Entry 1K5G (X-ray diffraction, 3.10 A resolution); this record covers chains A and B of the 3 polymer chains in the assembly.

[Chain A]
Molecule: GTP-binding nuclear protein RAN
From: Homo sapiens
UniProt: P62826 (RAN_HUMAN); residues 1-216 here = UniProt positions 1-216
Chain sequence (216 residues; row label = number of the first residue in the row):
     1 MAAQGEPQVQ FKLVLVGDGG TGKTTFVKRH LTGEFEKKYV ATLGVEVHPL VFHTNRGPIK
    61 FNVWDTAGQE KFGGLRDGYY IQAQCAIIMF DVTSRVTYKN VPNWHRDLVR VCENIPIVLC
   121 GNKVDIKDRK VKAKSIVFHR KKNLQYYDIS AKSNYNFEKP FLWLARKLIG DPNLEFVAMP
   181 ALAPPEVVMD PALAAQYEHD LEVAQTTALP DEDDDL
Unresolved in the structure: 1-7, 214-216
Swiss-Prot annotation at these positions:
  - region: K37 to V45 (Switch-I), G68 to Q84 (Switch-II), D211 to L216 (Interaction with RANBP1)
  - binding site (GTP): D18 to T25, E36 to T42, G68, N122 to D125, S150 to K152
  - site: Q69 (Essential for GTP hydrolysis)
  - modified residue: A2 (N-acetylalanine), T24 (Phosphothreonine), K37 (N6-acetyllysine), K60 (N6-acetyllysine), K71 (N6-acetyllysine), K99 (N6-acetyllysine), K134 (N6-acetyllysine), K159 (N6-acetyllysine)
  - cross-link (Glycyl lysine isopeptide (Lys-Gly)): K71 (interchain with G-Cter in SUMO2), K152 (interchain with G-Cter in SUMO2)
  - mutagenesis: G19 (G19V: Blocks DNA replication; when associated with L-69), T24 (T24L: Has low binding affinity for GTP and GDP. Almost completely abolishes interaction with BIRC5; T24N: Has low binding affinity for GTP and GDP. Decreases nuclear import of proteins and RNA ...), T25 (T25A: Minor effect on the interaction with the alpha phosphate group of bound GTP), K37 (K37Q: Mimics acetylation; enhances the nuclear export of RELA/p65; K37R: Decreased acetylation), Y39 (Y39A: Abolishes steric hindrance that traps the essential Q-69 in an unreactive position, and causes slow GTP hydrolysis in wild-type ...), Q69 (Q69L: Strongly decreased GTPase activity. Probably locked in the GTP-bound form. Loss of interaction with NUTF2. Decreases nuclear location and leads to cytoplasmic location during interphase ...), E70 (E70A: Strongly decreases the relase of bound GDP), R76 (R76E: Probable loss of interaction with NUTF2. Loss of transport to the nucleus), K134 (K134Q: Loss of normal mitotic chromosome segregation and defective mitotic spindle orientation; K134R: Loss of normal mitotic chromosome segregation and formation of sister chromatid bridges), D211 to L216 (No effect on GTPase activity. Abolishes interaction with RANBP1)
Bound ions: Mg2+: T24, T42 (together with GDP, aluminium fluoride)
Ligand contacts:
  - aluminium fluoride (AF3): G19, G20, K23, Y39, A41, T42, T66, A67, G68, Q69
  - GDP: D18, G19, G20, T21, G22, K23, T24, T25, F35, E36, K37, K38, Y39, V40, T42, D65, T66, N122, K123, D125, I126, S150, A151, K152

[Chain B]
Molecule: Ran-specific GTPase-activating protein
From: Homo sapiens
Notes: engineered mutation(s): S2A
UniProt: P43487 (RANG_HUMAN); numbering as in UniProt (aligned over 1-201)
Chain sequence (201 residues; row label = number of the first residue in the row):
     1 MAAAKDTHED HDTSTENTDE SNHDPQFEPI VSLPEQEIKT LEEDEEELFK MRAKLFRFAS
    61 ENDLPEWKER GTGDVKLLKH KEKGAIRLLM RRDKTLKICA NHYITPMMEL KPNAGSDRAW
   121 VWNTHADFAD ECPKPELLAI RFLNAENAQK FKTKFEECRK EIEEREKKAG SGKNDHAEKV
   181 AEKLEALSVK EETKEDAEEK Q
Unresolved in the structure: 1-21, 168-201
Swiss-Prot annotation at these positions:
  - modified residue: A2 (N-acetylalanine), T13 (Phosphothreonine), T18 (Phosphothreonine), S21 (Phosphoserine), S60 (Phosphoserine), K150 (N6-acetyllysine), K183 (N6-acetyllysine), S188 (Phosphoserine)
  - cross-link: K190 (Glycyl lysine isopeptide (Lys-Gly) (interchain with G-Cter in SUMO2))
  - natural variant: E16 (E16D: In a breast cancer sample)

[Chain A / chain B interface]
Contacting residue pairs - 102 pairs, chain A then chain B:
  V9(A) - L33(B)  hydrophobic
  R29(A) - E69(B)  salt bridge
  T32(A) - E69(B)
  T32(A) - R70(B)  hydrogen bond (backbone-side chain)
  T32(A) - R92(B)  hydrogen bond (backbone-side chain)
  G33(A) - E69(B)
  G33(A) - R70(B)
  G33(A) - R92(B)
  E34(A) - K68(B)  salt bridge
  E34(A) - E69(B)  hydrogen bond (backbone-backbone)
  V51(A) - K97(B)
  F52(A) - T95(B)
  N55(A) - E35(B)
  N55(A) - Q36(B)  hydrogen bond (backbone-backbone)
  R56(A) - L33(B)  hydrogen bond (side chain-backbone)
  R56(A) - P34(B)
  R56(A) - E35(B)  salt bridge
  Q84(A) - I30(B)
  N114(A) - F27(B)
  I115(A) - F27(B)
  P116(A) - F27(B)  hydrophobic
  H139(A) - N22(B)  hydrogen bond (backbone-backbone)
  R140(A) - N22(B)
  N143(A) - N22(B)
  N143(A) - P25(B)
  N143(A) - F27(B)
  L144(A) - N22(B)  hydrogen bond (backbone-backbone)
  L144(A) - P25(B)
  E158(A) - K94(B)
  W163(A) - F27(B)  hydrophobic
  K167(A) - D24(B)  salt bridge
  K167(A) - P25(B)  hydrogen bond (side chain-backbone)
  K167(A) - Q26(B)
  L168(A) - P29(B)
  L168(A) - I30(B)  hydrogen bond (backbone-backbone)
  L168(A) - V31(B)
  I169(A) - V31(B)
  I169(A) - L33(B)  hydrophobic
  G170(A) - P29(B)
  F176(A) - K94(B)
  F176(A) - L96(B)
  V177(A) - I38(B)  hydrophobic
  V177(A) - L96(B)  hydrophobic
  A178(A) - R91(B)
  A178(A) - L96(B)
  M179(A) - R91(B)  hydrogen bond (backbone-side chain)
  M179(A) - L96(B)
  M179(A) - K97(B)
  M179(A) - I98(B)  hydrogen bond (side chain-backbone)
  P180(A) - K39(B)
  P180(A) - T40(B)
  P180(A) - L41(B)  hydrophobic
  P180(A) - I98(B)
  P180(A) - E131(B)
  A181(A) - T40(B)  hydrogen bond (backbone-backbone)
  A181(A) - L41(B)
  A181(A) - R87(B)  hydrogen bond (backbone-side chain)
  A181(A) - L89(B)  hydrophobic
  A181(A) - R91(B)
  A181(A) - I98(B)  hydrophobic
  L182(A) - R87(B)  hydrogen bond (backbone-side chain)
  L182(A) - N101(B)  hydrogen bond (backbone-side chain)
  L182(A) - F128(B)  hydrophobic
  L182(A) - E131(B)
  A183(A) - Y103(B)
  P184(A) - R87(B)
  P184(A) - N101(B)
  P184(A) - H102(B)
  P184(A) - Y103(B)
  P185(A) - F128(B)
  P185(A) - P133(B)  hydrophobic
  V187(A) - T105(B)
  Y197(A) - N123(B)
  Y197(A) - H125(B)
  Y197(A) - P135(B)
  D200(A) - L137(B)
  L201(A) - K111(B)
  L201(A) - V121(B)  hydrophobic
  L201(A) - W122(B)  hydrophobic
  A204(A) - W67(B)  hydrophobic
  A204(A) - N113(B)
  A204(A) - L137(B)  hydrophobic
  Q205(A) - K111(B)  hydrogen bond
  Q205(A) - P112(B)
  Q205(A) - N113(B)
  Q205(A) - A114(B)  hydrogen bond (backbone-backbone)
  Q205(A) - V121(B)
  T206(A) - A114(B)
  T207(A) - P65(B)
  T207(A) - W67(B)  hydrogen bond (backbone-side chain)
  T207(A) - N113(B)
  A208(A) - W67(B)
  A208(A) - N113(B)
  L209(A) - F56(B)  hydrophobic
  L209(A) - W67(B)
  L209(A) - N113(B)
  L209(A) - R141(B)
  P210(A) - W67(B)
  D211(A) - R141(B)
  E212(A) - E69(B)
  D213(A) - K54(B)  salt bridge
  D213(A) - R141(B)  salt bridge
Also at the interface, not in a pair above, chain A (57 interface residues in all): F11, F35, T54, G57, I59, Q145, F157, E186, L193, V203
Also at the interface, not in a pair above, chain B (55 interface residues in all): F58, D93, E109, A126, A129

[Overview]
The interface between chain A and chain B involves 57 residues on one side and 55 on the other; the contacts
include 18 hydrogen bonds and 6 salt bridges. Polar contacts include R29(A)-E69(B), E34(A)-K68(B) and
R56(A)-E35(B). Chain A binds GDP and aluminium fluoride.
Chain A is GTP-binding nuclear protein RAN and chain B is Ran-specific GTPase-activating protein, both from
Homo sapiens; the structure, Crystal structure of Ran-GDP-AlFx-RanBP1-RanGAP complex, was determined by X-ray
diffraction, deposited together with 1K5D.
